1P3O - chains C and E of the 10 polymer chains in the assembly; structure by X-ray diffraction, 2.75 A resolution.

[Chain C]
Molecule: Histone H2A
Organism: Xenopus laevis
Reference sequence: Q7ZT66 (Q7ZT66_9ZZZZ); residues 801-929 here correspond to UniProt positions 2-130 (UniProt number = residue number - 799)
Amino-acid sequence (129 residues; numbered 801 to 929; the number before each row is that of its first residue):
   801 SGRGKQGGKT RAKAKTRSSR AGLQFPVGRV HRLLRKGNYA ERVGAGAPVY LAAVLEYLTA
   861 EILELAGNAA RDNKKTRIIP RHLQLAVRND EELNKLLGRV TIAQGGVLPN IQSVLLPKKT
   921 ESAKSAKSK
Not modelled in the structure: 801-813, 921-929
Construct notes: conflict Ala814 (Ser15 in Q7ZT66), Gly867 (Trp68 in Q7ZT66), Asn868 (Glu69 in Q7ZT66), 21 further conflict positions vs the reference (Q7ZT66) not listed

[Chain E]
Molecule: Histone H3
Organism: Xenopus laevis
Reference sequence: Q7ZT64 (Q7ZT64_9ZZZZ); residues 601-735 here correspond to UniProt positions 2-136 (UniProt number = residue number - 599)
Amino-acid sequence (135 residues; row label = number of the first residue in the row):
   601 ARTKQTARKS TGGKAPRKQL ATKAARKSAP ATGESKKPHR YRPGTVALRE IRRYQKSTEL
   661 LIRKLPFQRL VREIAQDFKT DLRFQSSAVM ALQEASEAYL VALFEDTNLC AIHAKRVTIM
   721 PKDIQLARRI RGERA
Not modelled in the structure: 601-638
Construct notes: conflict Glu634 (Gly35 in Q7ZT64), Ser635 (Val36 in Q7ZT64), Ala702 (Gly103 in Q7ZT64)

[Chain C / chain E interface]
Residue-residue contacts - 24 pairs, chain C then chain E:
  Arg881(C) with Gln655(E), hydrogen bond (side chain-backbone); Lys656(E); Thr658(E)
  Thr901(C) with Ala698(E)
  Ala903(C) with Glu694(E)
  Gln904(C) with Thr658(E), hydrogen bond (side chain-backbone); Glu659(E); Leu660(E); Glu694(E), hydrogen bond
  Gly905(C) with Thr658(E)
  Gly906(C) with Ser657(E); Thr658(E)
  Val907(C) with Gln655(E); Val701(E), hydrophobic
  Leu908(C) with Gln655(E)
  Pro909(C) with Gln655(E)
  Asn910(C) with Gln655(E), hydrogen bond (backbone-side chain)
  Ile911(C) with Arg652(E)
  Gln912(C) with Leu709(E); Ile712(E)
  Val914(C) with Ile712(E), hydrophobic
  Leu915(C) with Leu648(E); Val717(E), hydrophobic
  Pro917(C) with Leu648(E)
Interface residues without a listed pair, chain C (16 interface residues in all): Leu916
Interface residues without a listed pair, chain E (17 interface residues in all): Ile651, Glu705, Asn708

[Overview]
16 residues of chain C and 17 residues of chain E are in contact, with 4 hydrogen bonds. Among the polar pairs
are Arg881(C)-Gln655(E), Gln904(C)-Thr658(E) and Gln904(C)-Glu694(E).
Here chain C is Histone H2A and chain E is Histone H3, both from Xenopus laevis. Entry 1P3O (Crystallographic
Studies of Nucleosome Core Particles containing Histone 'Sin' Mutants) was determined by X-ray diffraction
together with 1P34, 1P3A, 1P3B, 1P3F, 1P3G, 1P3I and 4 further entries from the same study.
